PDB entry 8HDR | electron microscopy, 3.66 A resolution | chains G and H of the 54 polymer chains in the assembly

# Chain G (and H)
Name: Pam3 terminator protein
Organism: uncultured cyanophage
Notes: chain H of this document is another copy of the same molecule, construct and numbering; everything in this record applies to it too
Sequence (156 residues; numbered 1 to 156; the number before each row is that of its first residue):
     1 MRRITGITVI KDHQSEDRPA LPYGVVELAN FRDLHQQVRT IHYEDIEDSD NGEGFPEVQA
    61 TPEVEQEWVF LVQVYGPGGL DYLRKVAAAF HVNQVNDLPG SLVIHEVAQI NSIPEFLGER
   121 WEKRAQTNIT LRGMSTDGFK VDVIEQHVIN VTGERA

# Interface between chain G and chain H
Residue-residue contacts (30; chain G residue first):
  Leu-80(G) with Leu-28(H), hydrophobic
  Arg-84(G) with Gln-66(H); Met-134(H); Ser-135(H); Asp-137(H)
  Lys-85(G) with Asp-137(H); Phe-139(H)
  Ala-88(G) with Pro-62(H); Asp-137(H); Phe-139(H)
  Ala-89(G) with Phe-139(H), hydrophobic
  His-91(G) with Asp-33(H), salt bridge; Gln-36(H); Val-38(H); Val-64(H)
  Val-92(G) with Phe-139(H), hydrophobic
  Asn-93(G) with Val-141(H)
  Gln-94(G) with Val-141(H); Asp-142(H)
  Gln-109(G) with Asn-30(H), hydrogen bond; Phe-31(H); Arg-32(H)
  Ile-110(G) with Asn-30(H); Phe-31(H), hydrogen bond (backbone-backbone)
  Asn-111(G) with Ala-29(H); Asn-30(H)
  Ser-112(G) with Leu-28(H), hydrogen bond (side chain-backbone); Ala-29(H), hydrogen bond (backbone-backbone)
  Pro-114(G) with His-13(H)
  Trp-121(G) with His-13(H)
Interface residues without a listed pair, chain G (17 interface residues in all): Val-95, Glu-106
Interface residues without a listed pair, chain H (23 interface residues in all): Gln-14, Gln-37, Ala-60, Trp-68, Thr-136

# In short
17 residues of chain G and 23 residues of chain H are in contact, with 4 hydrogen bonds and 1 salt bridge.
Polar pairs include His-91(G)/Asp-33(H), Gln-109(G)/Asn-30(H) and Ser-112(G)/Leu-28(H).
Both chains are Pam3 terminator protein (uncultured cyanophage). Entry 8HDR (Cyanophage Pam3 neck) was
determined by electron microscopy, deposited together with 7YFW, 7YFZ, 8HDS and 8HDW.
